Entry 6WI9 (electron microscopy, 4.30 A resolution (low resolution: residue-level contacts below are approximate; hydrogen-bond / salt-bridge calls are withheld)); this record covers chains B and R of the 6 polymer chains in the assembly.

Chain B:
Molecule: Guanine nucleotide-binding protein G(I)/G(S)/G(T) subunit beta-1
Organism: Homo sapiens
UniProtKB: P62873 (GBB1_HUMAN); residues 1-340 here = UniProt positions 1-340
Chain sequence (340 residues; each row starts with the number of its first residue):
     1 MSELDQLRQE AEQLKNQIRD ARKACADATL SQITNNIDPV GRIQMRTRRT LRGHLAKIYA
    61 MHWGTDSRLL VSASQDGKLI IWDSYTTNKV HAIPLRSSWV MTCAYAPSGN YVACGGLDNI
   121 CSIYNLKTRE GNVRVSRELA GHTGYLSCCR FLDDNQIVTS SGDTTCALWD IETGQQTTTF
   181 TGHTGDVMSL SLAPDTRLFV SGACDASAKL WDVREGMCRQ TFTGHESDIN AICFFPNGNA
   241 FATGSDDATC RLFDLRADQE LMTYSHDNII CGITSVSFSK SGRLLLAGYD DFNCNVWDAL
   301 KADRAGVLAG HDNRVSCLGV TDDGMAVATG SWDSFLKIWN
Unresolved in the structure: 1-2
Curated features (UniProtKB/Swiss-Prot):
  - modified residue: Ser-2 (N-acetylserine), His-266 (Phosphohistidine)
  - natural variant: Leu-30 (L30F: In MRD42; uncertain significance), Arg-52 (R52G: In MRD42), Gly-64 (G64V: In MRD42), Asp-76 (D76E: In MRD42; D76G: In MRD42), Gly-77 (G77S: In MRD42), Lys-78 (K78R: In MRD42), Ile-80 (I80N: In MRD42; I80T: In MRD42), His-91 (H91R: In MRD42; uncertain significance), Ala-92 (A92T: In MRD42), Pro-94 (P94S: In MRD42), Leu-95 (L95P: In MRD42), Arg-96 (R96L: In MRD42), 5 further natural variant entries in UniProt

Chain R:
Molecule: Secretin receptor
Organism: Homo sapiens
UniProtKB: P47872 (SCTR_HUMAN); numbering as in UniProt (aligned over 22-440)
Chain sequence (453 residues; numbered 7 to 459; the number before each row is that of its first residue):
     7 DYKDDDDLEV LFQGPAHSTG ALPRLCDVLQ VLWEEQDQCL QELSREQTGD LGTEQPVPGC
    67 EGMWDNISCW PSSVPGRMVE VECPRFLRML TSRNGSLFRN CTQDGWSETF PRPNLACGVN
   127 VNDSSNEKRH SYLLKLKVMY TVGYSSSLVM LLVALGILCA FRRLHCTRNY IHMHLFVSFI
   187 LRALSNFIKD AVLFSSDDVT YCDAHRAGCK LVMVLFQYCI MANYSWLLVE GLYLHTLLAI
   247 SFFSERKYLQ GFVAFGWGSP AIFVALWAIA RHFLEDVGCW DINANASIWW IIRGPVILSI
   307 LINFILFINI LRILMRKLRT QETRGNEVSH YKRLARSTLL LIPLFGIHYI VFAFSPEDAM
   367 EIQLFFELAL GSFQGLVVAV LYCFLNGEVQ LEVQKKWQQW HLREFPLHPV ASFSNSTKAS
   427 HLEQSQGTCR TSIIPAGLEV LFQGPHHHHH HHH
Unresolved in the structure: 7-29, 201-211, 409-459
Differences from the reference sequence: expression tag (7-21, 441-459)
Cystine bridges: Cys-45/Cys-75, Cys-89/Cys-123, Cys-215/Cys-285

How chain B and chain R interact:
Pairs across the interface (4; chain B residue first):
  Arg-46(B) / Gln-405(R)
  Arg-52(B) / Arg-168(R)
  Val-307(B) / Leu-408(R)
  Gly-310(B) / Lys-401(R)
Also at the interface, not in a pair above, chain B (7 interface residues in all): Ala-309, His-311, Asp-312
Also at the interface, not in a pair above, chain R (6 interface residues in all): Arg-169, Leu-170

In short:
Chain B and chain R form an interface of 7 and 6 residues respectively.
Chain B is Guanine nucleotide-binding protein G(I)/G(S)/G(T) subunit beta-1 and chain R is Secretin receptor,
both from Homo sapiens; the structure, Human secretin receptor Gs complex, was determined by electron
microscopy together with 6WZG from the same study.
